PDB entry 8DF9 | X-ray diffraction, 3.24 A resolution | chains B and T of the 8 polymer chains in the assembly

== Chain B ==
Molecule: Topoisomerase V
Organism: Methanopyrus kandleri
UniProt: Q977W1 (Q977W1_9EURY); numbering as in UniProt (aligned over 1-854)
Amino-acid sequence (854 residues; row label = number of the first residue in the row):
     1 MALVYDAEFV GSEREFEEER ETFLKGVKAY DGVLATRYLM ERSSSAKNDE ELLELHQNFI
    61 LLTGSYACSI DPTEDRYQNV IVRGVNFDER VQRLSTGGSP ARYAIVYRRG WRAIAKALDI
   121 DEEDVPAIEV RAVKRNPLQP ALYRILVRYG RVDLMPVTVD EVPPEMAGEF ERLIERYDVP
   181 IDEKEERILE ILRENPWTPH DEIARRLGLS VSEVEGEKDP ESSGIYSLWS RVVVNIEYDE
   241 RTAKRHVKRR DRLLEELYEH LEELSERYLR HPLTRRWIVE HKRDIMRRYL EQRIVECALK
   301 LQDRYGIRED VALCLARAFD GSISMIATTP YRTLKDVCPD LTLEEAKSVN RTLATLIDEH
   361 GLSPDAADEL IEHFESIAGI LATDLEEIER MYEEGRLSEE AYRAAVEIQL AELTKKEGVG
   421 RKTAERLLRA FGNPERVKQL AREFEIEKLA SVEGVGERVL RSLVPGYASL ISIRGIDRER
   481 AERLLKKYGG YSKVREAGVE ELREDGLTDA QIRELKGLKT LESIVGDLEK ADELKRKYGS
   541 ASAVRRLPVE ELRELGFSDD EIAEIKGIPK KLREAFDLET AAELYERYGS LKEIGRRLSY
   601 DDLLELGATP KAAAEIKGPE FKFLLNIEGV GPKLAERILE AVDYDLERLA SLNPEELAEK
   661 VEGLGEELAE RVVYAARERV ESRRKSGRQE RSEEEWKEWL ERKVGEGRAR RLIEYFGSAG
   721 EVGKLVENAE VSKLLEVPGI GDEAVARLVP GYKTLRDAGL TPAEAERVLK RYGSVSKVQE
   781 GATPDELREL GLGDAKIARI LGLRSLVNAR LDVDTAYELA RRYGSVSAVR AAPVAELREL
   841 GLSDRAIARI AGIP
Disordered / not traced: 1, 829-834, 853-854
Sequence notes: engineered mutation Ala809 (Lys in Q977W1), Ala820 (Lys in Q977W1), Ala831 (Lys in Q977W1), Ala835 (Lys in Q977W1), Ala846 (Lys in Q977W1), Ala851 (Lys in Q977W1)
Bound ions: Mg2+ site 1: Thr414, Lys416 (shared with 1 residue of chain S); Mg2+ site 2 near Ala450 (its only coordinating residue here); Mg2+ site 3: Ile471, Ile473, Ile476 (shared with 1 residue of chain S); Mg2+ site 4: Leu735, Val737, Ile740 (shared with 1 residue of chain S)
From the paper describing this entry:
  - catalytic residues: Arg108 (proposed by the authors, not directly observed)
  - mutagenesis - R37A, R83A, R109A, A132I, K134A, K134A/R135A, R288A/R293A: decreased catalytic activity
  - mutagenesis - K47A, H56A, R135A, R288A, Y289A, R293A: unchanged catalytic activity
  - mutagenesis - R108A, R108A/R109A, K134E/R135E, R288E/R293E, R288E/L290P/R293E, L290P: abolished catalytic activity
  - catalytic residues: Arg131, Arg144 (citing earlier work)

== Chain T ==
Molecule: 33-nt DNA strand
Sequence (33 nucleotides; row label = number of the first residue in the row):
     1 GCGCACCATG ATTACGAATT GCTTACTTCG TGC
Bound ions: Mg2+ site 1: DC4 (shared with 3 residues of chain A); K+ site 1: DT12, DT13 (shared with 2 residues of chain S); Mg2+ site 2: DA14 (shared with 2 residues of chain A); K+ site 2: DT19, DT20 (shared with 2 residues of chain S)

== Chain B / chain T interface ==
Residue-residue contacts (23; chain B residue first):
  Val452(B) - DG21(T)  phosphate contact
  Glu453(B) - DG21(T)  phosphate contact
  Gly454(B) - DT20(T)  sugar contact
  Gly454(B) - DG21(T)  hydrogen bond to the phosphate
  Val455(B) - DG21(T)  phosphate contact
  Gly456(B) - DT20(T)  hydrogen bond to the phosphate
  Gly456(B) - DG21(T)  phosphate contact
  Glu457(B) - DT20(T)  hydrogen bond to the phosphate
  Arg458(B) - DT19(T)  salt bridge to the phosphate
  Arg458(B) - DT20(T)  hydrogen bond to the phosphate
  Val459(B) - DT20(T)  hydrogen bond to the phosphate
  Arg474(B) - DT28(T)  hydrogen bond to the base
  Arg474(B) - DC29(T)  hydrogen bond to the sugar
  Thr508(B) - DG30(T)  phosphate contact
  Ala510(B) - DG30(T)  phosphate contact
  Val704(B) - DT27(T)  phosphate contact
  Gly705(B) - DT27(T)  phosphate contact
  Gly705(B) - DT28(T)  phosphate contact
  Gly707(B) - DT27(T)  hydrogen bond to the phosphate
  Arg708(B) - DT27(T)  hydrogen bond to the phosphate
  Arg711(B) - DC26(T)  salt bridge to the phosphate
  Arg756(B) - DA18(T)  salt bridge to the phosphate
  Leu760(B) - DA18(T)  phosphate contact
Interface residues without a listed pair, chain B (20 interface residues in all): Glu706, Thr761
Interface residues without a listed pair, chain T (10 interface residues in all): DA17

== In short ==
20 residues of chain B face 10 of chain T across their interface, with 9 hydrogen bonds and 3 salt bridges.
Polar pairs include Arg474(B)-DT28(T), Arg474(B)-DC29(T) and Gly454(B)-DG21(T). From the paper: catalytic
residues Arg108(B), Arg131(B) and Arg144(B); R37A, R83A and R109A of chain B, among others, reduce catalytic
activity; 19 substitutions were tested in all.
Chain B is Topoisomerase V (Methanopyrus kandleri) and chain T is a 33-nt DNA strand; the structure, Structure
of M. kandleri topoisomerase V in complex with DNA. 38 base pair asymmetric DNA complex, was determined by
X-ray diffraction together with 8DF7, 8DF8 and 8DFB from the same study.
